5C3E - chains A and S of the 15 polymer chains in the assembly; structure by X-ray diffraction, 3.70 A resolution.

[Chain A]
Protein: DNA-directed RNA polymerase II subunit RPB1
From: Saccharomyces cerevisiae (strain ATCC 204508 / S288c)
Notes: EC 2.7.7.6
Reference sequence: P04050 (RPB1_YEAST); residue numbers follow UniProt; this construct covers 1-1733
Sequence (1733 residues; each row starts with the number of its first residue):
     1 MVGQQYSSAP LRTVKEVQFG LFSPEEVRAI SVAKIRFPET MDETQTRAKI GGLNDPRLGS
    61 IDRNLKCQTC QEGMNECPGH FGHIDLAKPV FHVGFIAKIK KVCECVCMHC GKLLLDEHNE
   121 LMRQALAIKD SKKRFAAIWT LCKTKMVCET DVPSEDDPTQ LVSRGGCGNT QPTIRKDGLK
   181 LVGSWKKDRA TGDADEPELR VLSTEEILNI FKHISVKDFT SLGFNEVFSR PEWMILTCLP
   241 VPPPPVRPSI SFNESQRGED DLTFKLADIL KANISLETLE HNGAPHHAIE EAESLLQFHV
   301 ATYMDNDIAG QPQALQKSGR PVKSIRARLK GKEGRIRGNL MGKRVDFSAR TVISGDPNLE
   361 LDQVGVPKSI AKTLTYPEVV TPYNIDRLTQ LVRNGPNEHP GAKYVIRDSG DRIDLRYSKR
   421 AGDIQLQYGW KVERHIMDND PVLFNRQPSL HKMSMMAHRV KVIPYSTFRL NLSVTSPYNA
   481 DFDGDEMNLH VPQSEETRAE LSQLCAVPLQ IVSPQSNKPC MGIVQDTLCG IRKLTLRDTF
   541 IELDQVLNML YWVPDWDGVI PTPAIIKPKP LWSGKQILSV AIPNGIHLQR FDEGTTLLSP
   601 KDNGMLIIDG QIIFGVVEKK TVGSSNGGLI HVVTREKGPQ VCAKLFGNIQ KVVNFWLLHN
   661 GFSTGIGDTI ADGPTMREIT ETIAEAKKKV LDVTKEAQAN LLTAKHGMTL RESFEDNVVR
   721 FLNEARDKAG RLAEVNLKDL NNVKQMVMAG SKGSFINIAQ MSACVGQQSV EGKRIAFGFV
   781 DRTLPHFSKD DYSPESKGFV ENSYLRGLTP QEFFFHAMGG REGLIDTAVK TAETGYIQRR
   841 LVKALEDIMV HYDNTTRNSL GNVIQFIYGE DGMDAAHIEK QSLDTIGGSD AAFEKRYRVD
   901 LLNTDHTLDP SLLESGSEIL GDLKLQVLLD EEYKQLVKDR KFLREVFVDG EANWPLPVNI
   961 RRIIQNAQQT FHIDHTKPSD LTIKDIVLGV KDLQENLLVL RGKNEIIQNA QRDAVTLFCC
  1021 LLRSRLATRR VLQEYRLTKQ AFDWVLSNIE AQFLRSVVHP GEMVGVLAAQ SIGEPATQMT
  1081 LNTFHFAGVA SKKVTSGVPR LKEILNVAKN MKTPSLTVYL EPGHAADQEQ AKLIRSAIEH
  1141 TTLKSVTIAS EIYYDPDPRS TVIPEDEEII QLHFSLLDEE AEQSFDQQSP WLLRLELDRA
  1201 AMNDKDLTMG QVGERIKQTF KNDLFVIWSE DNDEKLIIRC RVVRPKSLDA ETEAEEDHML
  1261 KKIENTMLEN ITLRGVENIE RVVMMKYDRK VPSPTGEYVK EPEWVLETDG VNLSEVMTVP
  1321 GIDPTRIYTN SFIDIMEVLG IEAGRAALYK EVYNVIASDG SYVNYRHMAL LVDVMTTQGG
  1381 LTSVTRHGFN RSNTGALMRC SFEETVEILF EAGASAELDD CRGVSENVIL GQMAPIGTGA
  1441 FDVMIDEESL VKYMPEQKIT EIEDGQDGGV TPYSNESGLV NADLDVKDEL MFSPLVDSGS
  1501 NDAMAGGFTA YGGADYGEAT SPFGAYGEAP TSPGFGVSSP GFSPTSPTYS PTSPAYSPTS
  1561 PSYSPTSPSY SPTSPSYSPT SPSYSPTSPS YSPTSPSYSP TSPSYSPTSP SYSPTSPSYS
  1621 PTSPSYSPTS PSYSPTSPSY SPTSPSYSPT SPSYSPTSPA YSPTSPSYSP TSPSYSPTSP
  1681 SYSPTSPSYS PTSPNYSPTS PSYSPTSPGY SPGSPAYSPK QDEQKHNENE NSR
Not modelled in the structure: 1, 44, 1084-1088, 1176-1184, 1246-1253, 1455-1733
Bound ions: Zn2+ site 1: Cys67, His80; Zn2+ site 2: Cys110, Cys167; Mg2+: Asp481 (shared with 1 residue of chain R)
Curated features (UniProtKB/Swiss-Prot):
  - region: Pro248 to Asp260 (Lid loop), Asn306 to Lys323 (Rudder loop), Pro810 to Glu822 (Bridging helix)
  - binding site (Zn(2+)): Cys67, Cys70, Cys77, His80, Cys107, Cys110, Cys148, Cys167
  - binding site (Mg(2+)): Asp481, Asp483, Asp485
  - modified residue: Thr1471 (Phosphothreonine)
  - cross-link (Glycyl lysine isopeptide (Lys-Gly)): Lys695 (interchain with G-Cter in ubiquitin), Lys1246 (interchain with G-Cter in ubiquitin), Lys1350 (interchain with G-Cter in ubiquitin)

[Chain S]
Molecule: Synthetic DNA
Sequence (45 nucleotides; row label = number of the first residue in the row; numbers below 1 keep their minus sign (DC-6 is residue -6)):
    -6 CGTCGATGAG TCAATCGTAG CTCTCCTAGC ACTGCTTATC GGTAG
Not modelled in the structure: -6 to 23, 38

[Interface between chain A and chain S]
Pairs across the interface (5; chain A residue first):
  Asn1106(A) - DC25(S)  sugar contact
  Ala1108(A) - DT26(S)  sugar contact
  Lys1109(A) - DT26(S)  sugar contact
  Asn1110(A) - DT26(S)  hydrogen bond to the phosphate
  Arg1391(A) - DC28(S)  salt bridge to the phosphate
Interface residues without a listed pair, chain A (10 interface residues in all): Lys101, Trp139, Lys143, Lys1102, Arg1386
Interface residues without a listed pair, chain S (6 interface residues in all): DA24, DT29, DT30

[In short]
10 residues of chain A and 6 residues of chain S are in contact; the contacts include 1 hydrogen bond and 1
salt bridge. Among the polar pairs are Asn1110(A)-DT26(S) and Arg1391(A)-DC28(S).
Chain A is DNA-directed RNA polymerase II subunit RPB1 (Saccharomyces cerevisiae (strain ATCC 204508 / S288c))
and chain S is Synthetic DNA; the structure, Crystal structure of a transcribing RNA Polymerase II complex
reveals a complete transcription bubble, was determined by X-ray diffraction (same publication as 5C44, 5C4A,
5C4J and 5C4X).
